7UD8 - chains A and B of the 4 polymer chains in the assembly; structure by X-ray diffraction, 1.80 A resolution.

Chain A:
Name: Hemoglobin subunit alpha
Organism: Homo sapiens
UniProtKB: P69905 (HBA_HUMAN); residues 0-141 here correspond to UniProt positions 1-142 (UniProt number = residue number + 1)
Amino-acid sequence (142 residues; numbered 0 to 141; the number before each row is that of its first residue; numbering starts at 0):
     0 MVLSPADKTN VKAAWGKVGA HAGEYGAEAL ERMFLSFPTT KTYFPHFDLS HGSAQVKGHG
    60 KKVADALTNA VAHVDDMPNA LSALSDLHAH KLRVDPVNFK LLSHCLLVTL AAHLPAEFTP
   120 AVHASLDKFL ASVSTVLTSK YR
Disordered / not traced: 0
Glycans and other covalent adducts: (5-methylfuran-2-yl)methanol (MW0) linked to Val1
Metal / ion sites: heme Fe: His87 (together with oxygen molecule)
Small-molecule neighbours:
  - heme (HEM): Met32, Thr39, Tyr42, Phe43, His45, Phe46, His58, Lys61, Val62, Ala65, Leu66, Leu83, Leu86, His87, Leu91, Val93, Asn97, Phe98, Leu101, Val132, Leu136
  - (5-methylfuran-2-yl)methanol (MW0): Leu2, Lys127, Ala130, Ser131, Thr134
  - oxygen molecule (OXY): Leu29, Phe43, His58, Val62, His87, Leu101
UniProt features mapped onto this chain:
  - binding site (O2): His58
  - binding site (heme b): His87
  - site: Thr8, Asn9 (Microbial infection: Cleavage), Lys11 (Not glycated), Ala13, Trp14 (Microbial infection: Cleavage), Tyr24, Gly25 (Microbial infection: Cleavage), Leu29, Glu30 (Microbial infection: Cleavage), His45, Phe46 (Microbial infection: Cleavage), Asp47, Leu48 (Microbial infection: Cleavage), Ser52, Ala53 (Microbial infection: Cleavage), Val55, Lys56 (Microbial infection: Cleavage), Lys56 (Not glycated), Gly59, Lys60 (Microbial infection: Cleavage), Lys60 (Not glycated), Lys90 (Not glycated), Leu91, Arg92 (Microbial infection: Cleavage), Lys99 (Not glycated), Leu106, Val107 (Microbial infection: Cleavage), Thr108, Leu109 (Microbial infection: Cleavage), Val121, His122 (Microbial infection: Cleavage), Ser133, Thr134 (Microbial infection: Cleavage)
  - modified residue: Ser3 (Phosphoserine), Lys7 (N6-succinyllysine), Thr8 (Phosphothreonine), Lys11 (N6-succinyllysine), Lys16 (N6-acetyllysine), Tyr24 (Phosphotyrosine), Ser35 (Phosphoserine), Lys40 (N6-succinyllysine), Ser49 (Phosphoserine), Ser102 (Phosphoserine), Thr108 (Phosphothreonine), Ser124 (Phosphoserine), Ser131 (Phosphoserine), Thr134 (Phosphothreonine), Thr137 (Phosphothreonine), Ser138 (Phosphoserine)
  - glycosylation (N-linked (Glc) (glycation) lysine): Lys7, Lys16, Lys40, Lys61
From the paper describing this entry:
  - binding site for (5-methylfuran-2-yl)methanol: Val1, Ser131, Thr134

Chain B:
Name: Hemoglobin subunit beta
Organism: Homo sapiens
UniProtKB: P68871 (HBB_HUMAN); residues 0-146 here correspond to UniProt positions 1-147 (UniProt number = residue number + 1)
Amino-acid sequence (147 residues; numbered 0 to 146; the number before each row is that of its first residue; numbering starts at 0):
     0 MVHLTPEEKS AVTALWGKVN VDEVGGEALG RLLVVYPWTQ RFFESFGDLS TPDAVMGNPK
    60 VKAHGKKVLG AFSDGLAHLD NLKGTFATLS ELHCDKLHVD PENFRLLGNV LVCVLAHHFG
   120 KEFTPPVQAA YQKVVAGVAN ALAHKYH
Disordered / not traced: 0
Metal / ion sites: heme Fe: His92 (together with oxygen molecule)
Small-molecule neighbours:
  - heme (HEM): Leu31, Thr38, Phe41, Phe42, Ser44, Phe45, His63, Lys66, Val67, Ala70, Phe71, Phe85, Leu88, Leu91, His92, Leu96, Val98, Asn102, Phe103, Leu106, Val137, Leu141
  - oxygen molecule (OXY): Leu28, Phe42, His63, Val67, His92
UniProt features mapped onto this chain:
  - binding site ((2R)-2,3-bisphosphoglycerate): Val1, His2, Lys82, His143
  - binding site (heme b): His63, His92
  - site: Glu7, Lys8 (Microbial infection: Cleavage), Gly25, Glu26 (Microbial infection: Cleavage), Gly29, Arg30 (Microbial infection: Cleavage), Tyr35, Pro36 (Microbial infection: Cleavage), Trp37, Thr38 (Microbial infection: Cleavage), Phe45, Gly46 (Microbial infection: Cleavage), Asp52, Ala53 (Microbial infection: Cleavage), Gly56, Asn57 (Microbial infection: Cleavage), Lys59 (Not glycated), Phe71, Ser72 (Microbial infection: Cleavage), Gly74, Leu75 (Microbial infection: Cleavage), Lys82 (Not glycated), Thr84, Phe85 (Microbial infection: Cleavage), His92, Cys93 (Microbial infection: Cleavage), Lys95 (Not glycated), Arg104, Leu105 (Microbial infection: Cleavage), Leu110, Val111 (Microbial infection: Cleavage), Gly119, Lys120 (Microbial infection: Cleavage), Phe122, Thr123 (Microbial infection: Cleavage), Ala128, Ala129 (Microbial infection: Cleavage) and 2 more in UniProt
  - modified residue: Val1 (N-acetylvaline), Ser9 (Phosphoserine), Thr12 (Phosphothreonine), Ser44 (Phosphoserine), Thr50 (Phosphothreonine), Lys59 (N6-acetyllysine), Lys82 (N6-acetyllysine), Thr87 (Phosphothreonine), Cys93 (S-nitrosocysteine), Lys144 (N6-acetyllysine)
  - glycosylation: Val1 (N-linked (Glc) (glycation) valine), Lys8 (N-linked (Glc) (glycation) lysine), Lys17 (N-linked (Glc) (glycation) lysine), Lys66 (N-linked (Glc) (glycation) lysine), Lys120 (N-linked (Glc) (glycation) lysine), Lys144 (N-linked (Glc) (glycation) lysine)

Interface between chain A and chain B:
Pairs across the interface - 38 pairs, chain A then chain B:
  Arg31(A) with Phe122(B), hydrogen bond (side chain-backbone); Thr123(B); Pro124(B); Gln127(B), hydrogen bond
  Leu34(A) with Pro124(B), hydrophobic; Pro125(B); Ala128(B)
  Ser35(A) with Gln127(B); Ala128(B), hydrogen bond (side chain-backbone); Gln131(B)
  Phe36(A) with Gln131(B)
  His103(A) with Asn108(B); Val111(B); Gln127(B); Gln131(B), hydrogen bond
  Cys104(A) with Gln127(B)
  Val107(A) with Val111(B), hydrophobic; Ala115(B), hydrophobic; Gln127(B)
  Ala110(A) with Cys112(B); Ala115(B); His116(B)
  Ala111(A) with Ala115(B); Gly119(B)
  His112(A) with Lys120(B)
  Pro114(A) with His116(B), hydrogen bond (backbone-side chain)
  Phe117(A) with Arg30(B), hydrogen bond (backbone-side chain); His116(B)
  Thr118(A) with Arg30(B), hydrogen bond (backbone-side chain)
  Pro119(A) with Arg30(B); Val33(B); Met55(B), hydrophobic
  His122(A) with Arg30(B), hydrogen bond; Val34(B); Cys112(B)
  Ala123(A) with Val33(B); Val34(B), hydrophobic
  Asp126(A) with Tyr35(B)
Also at the interface, not in a pair above, chain A (21 interface residues in all): Glu23, Glu30, Leu106, Ala120
Also at the interface, not in a pair above, chain B (20 interface residues in all): Pro51

In short:
The interface between chain A and chain B involves 21 residues on one side and 20 on the other, with 8
hydrogen bonds. Polar pairs include Arg31(A)-Phe122(B), Arg31(A)-Gln127(B) and Ser35(A)-Ala128(B). Chain A
binds oxygen molecule and heme. The paper reports a binding site for (5-methylfuran-2-yl)methanol at Val1(A),
Ser131(A) and Thr134(A).
Chain A is Hemoglobin subunit alpha and chain B is Hemoglobin subunit beta, both from Homo sapiens; the
structure, Crystal structure of carbon monoxy Hemoglobin in complex with 5HMF at 1.8 Angstrom, was determined
by X-ray diffraction, deposited together with 7UD7.
